6R0W - chains E and J of the 26 polymer chains in the assembly; structure by electron microscopy, 3.60 A resolution.

Chain E:
Name: V-type ATP synthase beta chain
Source organism: Thermus thermophilus (strain HB8 / ATCC 27634 / DSM 579)
UniProt: Q56404 (VATB_THET8); residues 1-478 here = UniProt positions 1-478
Amino-acid sequence (478 residues; row label = number of the first residue in the row):
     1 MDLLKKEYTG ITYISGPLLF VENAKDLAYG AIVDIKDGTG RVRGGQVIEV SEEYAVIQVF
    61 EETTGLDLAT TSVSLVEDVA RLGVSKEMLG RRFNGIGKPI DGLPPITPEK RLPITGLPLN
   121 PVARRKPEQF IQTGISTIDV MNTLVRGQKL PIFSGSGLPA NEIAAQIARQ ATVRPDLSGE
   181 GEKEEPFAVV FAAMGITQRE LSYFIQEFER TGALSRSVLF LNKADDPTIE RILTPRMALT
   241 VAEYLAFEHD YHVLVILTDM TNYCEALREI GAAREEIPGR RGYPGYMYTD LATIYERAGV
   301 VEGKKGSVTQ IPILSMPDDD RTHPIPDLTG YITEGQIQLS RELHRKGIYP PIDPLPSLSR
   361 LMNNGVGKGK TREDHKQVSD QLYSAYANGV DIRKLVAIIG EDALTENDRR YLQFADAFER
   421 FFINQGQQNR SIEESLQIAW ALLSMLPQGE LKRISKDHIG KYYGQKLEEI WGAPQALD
Disordered / not traced: 1-2, 465-478
Residues lining bound ligands:
  - ADP (adenosine-5'-diphosphate), molecule 1: Leu18, Phe20, Glu49, Ala273, Arg274, Glu275, Glu276
  - ADP, molecule 2: Leu358, Arg360, Asn363

Chain J:
Name: V-type ATP synthase subunit E
Source organism: Thermus thermophilus (strain HB8 / ATCC 27634 / DSM 579)
UniProt: P74901 (VATE_THET8); residues 1-188 here = UniProt positions 1-188
Amino-acid sequence (188 residues; each row starts with the number of its first residue):
     1 MSKLEAILSQ EVEAEIQALL QEAEAKAEAV KREAEEKAKA LLQARERALE AQYRAALRRA
    61 ESAGELLVAT ARTQARGEVL EEVRRRVREA LEALPQKPEW PEVVRKLALE ALEALPGAKA
   121 LVANPEDLPH LEALARERGV ELQAEPALRL GVRAVGAEGK TQVENSLLAR LDRAWDALSS
   181 KVAQALWG
Disordered / not traced: 1, 188

Chain E / chain J interface:
Residue-residue contacts (29):
  Leu3(E) - Arg170(J)
  Leu3(E) - Arg173(J)
  Leu4(E) - Val163(J)  hydrophobic
  Leu4(E) - Glu164(J)
  Leu4(E) - Arg173(J)  hydrogen bond (backbone-side chain)
  Lys5(E) - Val163(J)
  Lys5(E) - Glu164(J)  hydrogen bond (backbone-backbone)
  Lys5(E) - Ala169(J)
  Lys5(E) - Arg173(J)
  Lys6(E) - Thr161(J)
  Lys6(E) - Gln162(J)
  Lys6(E) - Val163(J)
  Glu7(E) - Thr161(J)
  Glu7(E) - Gln162(J)  hydrogen bond (backbone-backbone)
  Tyr8(E) - Lys160(J)
  Tyr8(E) - Thr161(J)
  Thr9(E) - Lys160(J)  hydrogen bond (backbone-backbone)
  Thr9(E) - Gln162(J)
  Asn23(E) - Thr161(J)  hydrogen bond (backbone-side chain)
  Leu103(E) - Thr70(J)
  Leu103(E) - Gln74(J)
  Pro104(E) - Gly77(J)
  Thr107(E) - Leu80(J)
  Thr107(E) - Ser179(J)
  Pro108(E) - Asp176(J)
  Pro108(E) - Ser179(J)
  Pro108(E) - Ser180(J)  hydrogen bond (backbone-side chain)
  Arg210(E) - Arg59(J)
  Ser215(E) - Ser62(J)
Other interface residues (no listed pair), chain E (19 interface residues in all): Gly10, Leu75, Glu87, Arg91, Glu209
Other interface residues (no listed pair), chain J (22 interface residues in all): Thr73, Arg76, Leu115, Ala157, Asn165

Summary:
The interface between chain E and chain J involves 19 residues on one side and 22 on the other; the contacts
include 6 hydrogen bonds. Polar pairs include Leu4(E)-Arg173(J), Asn23(E)-Thr161(J) and Pro108(E)-Ser180(J).
Bound to chain E: ADP.
Chain E is V-type ATP synthase beta chain and chain J is V-type ATP synthase subunit E, both from Thermus
thermophilus (strain HB8 / ATCC 27634 / DSM 579); the structure, Thermus thermophilus V/A-type
ATPase/synthase, rotational state 2, was determined by electron microscopy together with 6QUM, 6R0Y, 6R0Z and
6R10 from the same study.
